Entry 5FMF (electron microscopy, 6.00 A resolution (low resolution: residue-level contacts below are approximate; hydrogen-bond / salt-bridge calls are withheld)); this record covers chains 1 and T of the 27 polymer chains in the assembly.

# Chain 1
Molecule: DNA repair helicase RAD25, SSL2
Source organism: Saccharomyces cerevisiae
Notes: EC 3.6.4.12
UniProtKB: Q00578 (RAD25_YEAST); numbering as in UniProt (aligned over 294-785)
Sequence (492 residues; numbered 294 to 785; the number before each row is that of its first residue):
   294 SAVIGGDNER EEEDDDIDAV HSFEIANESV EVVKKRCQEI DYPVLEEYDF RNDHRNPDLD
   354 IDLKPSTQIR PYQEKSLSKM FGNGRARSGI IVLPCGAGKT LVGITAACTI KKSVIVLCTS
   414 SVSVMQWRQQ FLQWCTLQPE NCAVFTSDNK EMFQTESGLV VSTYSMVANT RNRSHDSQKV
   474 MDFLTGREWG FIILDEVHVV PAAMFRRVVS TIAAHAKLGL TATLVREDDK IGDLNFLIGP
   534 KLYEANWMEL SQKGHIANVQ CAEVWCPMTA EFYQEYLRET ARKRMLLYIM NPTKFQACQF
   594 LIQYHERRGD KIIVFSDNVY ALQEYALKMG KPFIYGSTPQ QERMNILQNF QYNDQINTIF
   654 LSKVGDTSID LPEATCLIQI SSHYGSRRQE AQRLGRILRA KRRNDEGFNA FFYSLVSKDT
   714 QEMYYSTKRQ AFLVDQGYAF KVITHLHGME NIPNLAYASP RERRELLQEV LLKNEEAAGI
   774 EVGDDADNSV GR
Disordered / not traced: 539-548, 745, 765-770, 776-777
Curated features (UniProtKB/Swiss-Prot):
  - motif: Asp-488 to His-491 (DEAH box)
  - binding site (ATP): Leu-386 to Thr-393
  - modified residue: Ser-752 (Phosphoserine)

# Chain T
Molecule: Template strand DNA
Source organism: Saccharomyces cerevisiae
Sequence (72 nucleotides; row label = number of the first residue in the row):
    94 CCCCACCCCC TTTAGTACTT ATGCCTGGTT ATAGATACAT TGAAACCCCT TTTATAGGCG
   154 CCTTTTTTTT TT

# How chain 1 and chain T interact
Residue-residue contacts - 6 pairs, chain 1 then chain T:
  Ser-413(1) with DT106(T)
  Ser-414(1) with DT106(T)
  Asp-441(1) with DA107(T)
  Arg-575(1) with DC101(T); DC102(T)
  Arg-785(1) with DT106(T)
Interface residues without a listed pair, chain 1 (6 interface residues in all): Met-459
Interface residues without a listed pair, chain T (6 interface residues in all): DT104, DT105

# In short
The chain 1/chain T interface involves 6 residues from each chain. UniProt lists 8 ATP-binding residues on
chain 1.
Chain 1 is DNA repair helicase RAD25, SSL2 and chain T is Template strand DNA, both from Saccharomyces
cerevisiae; the structure, the P-lobe of RNA polymerase II pre-initiation complex, was determined by electron
microscopy.
